PDB entry 7FEI | electron microscopy, 3.91 A resolution | chains H and L of the 6 polymer chains in the assembly

== Chain H ==
Molecule: Ig heavy chain variable region
From: Bos taurus
Sequence (126 residues; each row starts with the number of its first residue):
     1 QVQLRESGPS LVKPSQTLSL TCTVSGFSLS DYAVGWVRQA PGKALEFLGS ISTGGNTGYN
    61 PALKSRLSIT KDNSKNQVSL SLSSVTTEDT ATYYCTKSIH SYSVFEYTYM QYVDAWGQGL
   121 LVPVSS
Not modelled in the structure: 1-16, 114-126

== Chain L ==
Molecule: Ig lamda chain variable region
From: Bos taurus
Sequence (123 residues; each row starts with the number of its first residue):
     1 WAQAVLTQPS SVSGSLGQRV SITCSGSSNN IGRYDVGWYQ QIPGSGLRTI IYASKNRPSG
    61 VPDRFSGSRS GNTATLTISS LQAEDEADYF CATGDYSSST SVFGSGTTLT VLGDYKDDDD
   121 KGG
Not modelled in the structure: 1-3, 113-123
Disulfide bonds: Cys24-Cys91

== Chain H / chain L interface ==
Pairs across the interface - 34 pairs, chain H then chain L:
  Val37(H) - Leu47(L)  hydrophobic
  Gln39(H) - Gln41(L)  hydrogen bond
  Lys43(H) - Gln41(L)
  Lys43(H) - Ile42(L)
  Lys43(H) - Pro43(L)
  Lys43(H) - Asp88(L)
  Lys43(H) - Phe90(L)
  Leu45(H) - Val102(L)
  Glu46(H) - Val102(L)
  Phe47(H) - Thr100(L)
  Phe47(H) - Val102(L)
  Asn60(H) - Thr100(L)
  Tyr94(H) - Gln41(L)
  Tyr94(H) - Ser45(L)
  Tyr94(H) - Gly46(L)  hydrogen bond (side chain-backbone)
  Thr96(H) - Leu47(L)
  Ile99(H) - Tyr52(L)  hydrophobic
  Phe105(H) - Tyr34(L)
  Tyr107(H) - Tyr34(L)  hydrogen bond
  Tyr107(H) - Asp95(L)
  Tyr107(H) - Tyr96(L)
  Tyr107(H) - Ser98(L)
  Tyr107(H) - Thr100(L)
  Met110(H) - Tyr39(L)  hydrogen bond (backbone-side chain)
  Met110(H) - Thr100(L)
  Met110(H) - Val102(L)  hydrophobic
  Gln111(H) - Tyr34(L)
  Gln111(H) - Asp35(L)  hydrogen bond (side chain-backbone)
  Gln111(H) - Tyr52(L)
  Gln111(H) - Ala53(L)  hydrogen bond (backbone-backbone)
  Gln111(H) - Thr93(L)  hydrogen bond
  Gln111(H) - Gly94(L)
  Tyr112(H) - Ala53(L)  hydrophobic
  Val113(H) - Thr49(L)
Also at the interface, not in a pair above, chain H (17 interface residues in all): Thr108
Also at the interface, not in a pair above, chain L (24 interface residues in all): Val36, Gly37, Ser99

== Summary ==
17 residues of chain H face 24 of chain L across their interface; the contacts include 7 hydrogen bonds. Among
the polar pairs are Gln39(H)-Gln41(L), Tyr94(H)-Gly46(L) and Tyr107(H)-Tyr34(L).
Chain H is Ig heavy chain variable region and chain L is Ig lamda chain variable region, both from Bos taurus;
the structure, Complex of FMDV A/WH/CHA/09 and bovine neutralizing scFv antibody R55, was determined by
electron microscopy together with 7FEJ from the same study.
